Entry 5JBC (X-ray diffraction, 1.90 A resolution); this record covers chains E and S.

[Chain E]
Protein: Coagulation factor IX
Source organism: Homo sapiens
Notes: EC 3.4.21.22
UniProtKB: P00740 (FA9_HUMAN); residues 88-145 here correspond to UniProt positions 134-191 (UniProt number = residue number + 46)
Amino-acid sequence (58 residues; each row starts with the number of its first residue):
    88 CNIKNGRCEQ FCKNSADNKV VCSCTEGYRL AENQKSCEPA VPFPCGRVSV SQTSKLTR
Unresolved in the structure: 139-145
Cystine bridges: Cys88-Cys99, Cys95-Cys109, Cys111-Cys124
Swiss-Prot annotation at these positions:
  - site: Arg145 (Cleavage)

[Chain S]
Protein: Coagulation factor IX
Source organism: Homo sapiens
Notes: EC 3.4.21.22
UniProtKB: P00740 (FA9_HUMAN); the construct lacks a stretch of the UniProt sequence and is renumbered around it, so the offset changes along the chain: 16-35 = UniProt 227-246; 37-60 = UniProt 247-270; 61-95 = UniProt 272-306; 96-129 = UniProt 309-342; 6 more segments
Amino-acid sequence (235 residues; row label = number of the first residue in the row; note: 3 numbers in that range are skipped by the numbering (no residue carries them; nothing is unmodelled there); a row labelled like 95A-95B holds insertion residues (95A, then the next letters in order)):
    16 IVGGEDAKPG QFPWQVVLNG
    37 KVDAFCGGSI VNEKWIVTAA HCVE
   60A T
    61 GVKITVVAGE HNIEETEHTE QKRNVIRIIP HHNYN
95A-95B AA
    96 INTYNHDIAL LELDEPLVLN SYVTPICIAD KEYT
129A-129B NI
   130 FLKFGSGYVS GWGRVF
   147 HKGRSALVLQ YLRVPLVDRA TCLRSTKFTI TNNMFCAG
  184A F
   185 HEGG
  188A R
   189 DSCQGDSGGP HVTEVEGTSF LTGIVSWGE
   219 ECA
  221A M
   222 KGKYGIYTKV SRYVNWIKEK TKLT
Sequence notes: engineered mutation Ile16 (Val227 in P00740), Thr98 (Lys311 in P00740), Thr177 (Tyr391 in P00740), Val213 (Ile429 in P00740)
Cystine bridges: Cys42-Cys58, Cys168-Cys182, Cys191-Cys220
Covalent attachments: PPACK (0G6) linked to His57, Ser195
Bound ions: Ca2+: Glu70, Asn72, Glu75, Glu77, Glu80
Small-molecule neighbours: PPACK (0G6; D-phenylalanyl-N-[(2S,3S)-6-{[amino(iminio)methyl]amino}-1-chloro-2-hydroxyhexan-3-yl]-L-prolinamide): Cys42, Cys58, Tyr99, Phe174, Asp189, Ser190, Cys191, Gln192, Gly193, Asp194, Val213, Ser214, Trp215, Gly216, Glu217, Glu219, Cys220, Gly226
Swiss-Prot annotation at these positions:
  - active site (Charge relay system): His57, Asp102, Ser195
  - binding site (Ca(2+)): Glu70, Asn72, Glu75, Glu77, Glu80

[Chain E / chain S interface]
Contacting residue pairs - 33 pairs, chain E then chain S:
  Asn92(E) with Tyr128(S), hydrogen bond
  Glu96(E) with Val203(S); Glu204(S)
  Gln97(E) with Tyr128(S)
  Phe98(E) with Ala124(S), hydrophobic; Tyr128(S); Phe208(S), hydrophobic
  Cys99(E) with Tyr128(S), hydrogen bond (backbone-side chain)
  Thr112(E) with Cys122(S)
  Tyr115(E) with Thr206(S)
  Phe130(E) with Leu114(S); Asn115(S); Ser116(S)
  Pro131(E) with Thr119(S)
  Cys132(E) with Pro120(S); Ile121(S); Cys122(S), disulfide; Thr206(S)
  Gly133(E) with Trp29(S); Pro120(S), hydrogen bond (backbone-backbone); Cys122(S); Gly205(S); Thr206(S); Ser207(S), hydrogen bond (backbone-backbone)
  Arg134(E) with Pro28(S); Trp29(S)
  Val135(E) with Gly25(S); Gln26(S)
  Ser136(E) with Ser116(S), hydrogen bond
  Val137(E) with Pro24(S); Gly25(S); Ser116(S); Tyr117(S), hydrophobic
Other interface residues (no listed pair), chain S (23 interface residues in all): Ile123, Phe130
Inter-chain disulfides: Cys132(E)-Cys122(S)

[Summary]
The interface between chain E and chain S involves 15 residues on one side and 23 on the other, with 1
disulfide bond and 5 hydrogen bonds. Among the polar pairs are Asn92(E)-Tyr128(S), Cys99(E)-Tyr128(S) and
Ser136(E)-Ser116(S). PPACK is covalently linked to Ser195(S).
Chain E is Coagulation factor IX and chain S is Coagulation factor IX, both from Homo sapiens; the structure,
Crystal structure of factor IXa variant V16I K98T Y177T I213V in complex with PPACK, was determined by X-ray
diffraction, deposited together with 5JB8, 5JB9, 5JBA and 5JBB.
